8CY6 - chains B and C of the 6 polymer chains in the assembly; structure by electron microscopy, 3.20 A resolution.

Chain B (and C):
Name: Spike glycoprotein
Organism: Severe acute respiratory syndrome coronavirus 2
Notes: chain C of this document is another copy of the same molecule, construct and numbering; everything in this record applies to it too
Reference sequence: P0DTC2 (SPIKE_SARS2); residue numbers follow UniProt; this construct covers 1-1273
Chain sequence (1273 residues; row label = number of the first residue in the row):
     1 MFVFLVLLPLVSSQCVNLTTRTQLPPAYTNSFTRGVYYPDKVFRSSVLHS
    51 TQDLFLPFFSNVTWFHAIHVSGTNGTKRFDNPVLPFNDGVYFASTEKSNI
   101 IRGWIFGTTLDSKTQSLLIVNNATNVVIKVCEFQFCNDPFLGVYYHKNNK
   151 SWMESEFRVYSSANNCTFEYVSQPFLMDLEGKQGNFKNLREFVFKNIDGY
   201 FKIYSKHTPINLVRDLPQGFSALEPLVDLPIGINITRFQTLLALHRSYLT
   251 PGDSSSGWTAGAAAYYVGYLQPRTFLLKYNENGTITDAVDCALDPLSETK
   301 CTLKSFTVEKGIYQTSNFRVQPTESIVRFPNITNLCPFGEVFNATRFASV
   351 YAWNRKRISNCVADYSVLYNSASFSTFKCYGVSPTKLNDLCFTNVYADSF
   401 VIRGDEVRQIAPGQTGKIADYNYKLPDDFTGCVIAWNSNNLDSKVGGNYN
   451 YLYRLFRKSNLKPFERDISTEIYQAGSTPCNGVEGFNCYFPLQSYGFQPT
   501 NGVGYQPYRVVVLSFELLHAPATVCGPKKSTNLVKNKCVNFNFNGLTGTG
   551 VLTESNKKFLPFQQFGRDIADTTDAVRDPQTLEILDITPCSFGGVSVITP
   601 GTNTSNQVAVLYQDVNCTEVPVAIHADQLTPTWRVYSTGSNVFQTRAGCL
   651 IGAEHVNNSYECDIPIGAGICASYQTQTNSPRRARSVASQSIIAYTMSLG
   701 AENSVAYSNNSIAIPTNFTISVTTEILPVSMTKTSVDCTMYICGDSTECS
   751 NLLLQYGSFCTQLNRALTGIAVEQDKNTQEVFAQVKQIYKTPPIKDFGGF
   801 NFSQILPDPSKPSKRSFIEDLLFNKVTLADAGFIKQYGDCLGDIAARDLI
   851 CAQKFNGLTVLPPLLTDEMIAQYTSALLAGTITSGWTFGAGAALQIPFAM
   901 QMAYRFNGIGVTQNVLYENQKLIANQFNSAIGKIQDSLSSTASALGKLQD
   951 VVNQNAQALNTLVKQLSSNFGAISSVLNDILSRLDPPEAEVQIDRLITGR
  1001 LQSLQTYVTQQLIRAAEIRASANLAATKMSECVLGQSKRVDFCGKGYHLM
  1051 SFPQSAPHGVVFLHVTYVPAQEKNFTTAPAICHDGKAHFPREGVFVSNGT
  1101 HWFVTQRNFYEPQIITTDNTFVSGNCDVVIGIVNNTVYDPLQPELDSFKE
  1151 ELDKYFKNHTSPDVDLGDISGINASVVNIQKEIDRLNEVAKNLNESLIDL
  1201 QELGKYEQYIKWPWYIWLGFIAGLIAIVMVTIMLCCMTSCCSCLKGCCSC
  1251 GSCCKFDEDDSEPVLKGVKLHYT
Unresolved in the structure: 1-14, 677-688, 828-848, 1148-1273
Cystine bridges: C291-C301, C336-C361, C379-C432, C391-C525, C480-C488, C617-C649, C662-C671, C738-C760, C743-C749, C1032-C1043, C1082-C1126
Differences from the reference sequence: conflict P986 (Lys in P0DTC2), P987 (Val in P0DTC2)
UniProt features mapped onto this chain:
  - region: N280 to C301 (Putative superantigen), R403 to D405 (Integrin-binding motif), N448 to F456 (Immunodominant HLA epitope recognized by the CD8+), P681 to A684 (Putative superantigen), S816 to Y837 (Fusion peptide 1), K835 to F855 (Fusion peptide 2), D1163 to E1202 (Heptad repeat 2)
  - motif: M1237 to C1241 (Binding to host endocytosis trafficking protein SNX27), D1257 to E1262 (Diacidic ER export motif (host COPII)), S1261 to G1267 (Binding to host plasma membrane localising/FERM domain proteins), K1269 to T1273 (KxHxx, ER retrieval signal (COPI))
  - site (Cleavage): R685, S686, R815, S816
  - lipidation (S-palmitoyl cysteine): C1235, C1236, C1240, C1241, C1243, C1247, C1248, C1250, C1253, C1254
  - glycosylation: N17 (N-linked (GlcNAc...) (complex) asparagine), N61 (N-linked (GlcNAc...) (hybrid) asparagine), N74 (N-linked (GlcNAc...) (complex) asparagine), N122 (N-linked (GlcNAc...) (hybrid) asparagine), N149 (N-linked (GlcNAc...) (complex) asparagine), N165 (N-linked (GlcNAc...) (complex) asparagine), N234 (N-linked (GlcNAc...) (high mannose) asparagine), N282 (N-linked (GlcNAc...) (complex) asparagine), T323 (O-linked (GalNAc) threonine), S325 (O-linked (HexNAc...) serine), N331 (N-linked (GlcNAc...) (complex) asparagine), N343 (N-linked (GlcNAc...) (complex) asparagine), N603 (N-linked (GlcNAc...) (hybrid) asparagine), N616 (N-linked (GlcNAc...) (complex) asparagine), N657 (N-linked (GlcNAc...) (complex) asparagine), T676 (O-linked (GlcNAc...) threonine), T678 (O-linked (GlcNAc...) threonine), N709 (N-linked (GlcNAc...) (high mannose) asparagine), N717 (N-linked (GlcNAc...) (hybrid) asparagine), N801 (N-linked (GlcNAc...) (hybrid) asparagine) and 6 more in UniProt
From the paper describing this entry:
  - specificity-determining residues: K378, H519 (proposed by the authors, not directly observed)
  - specificity-determining residues: A372 (by similarity / conservation)

Interface between chain B and chain C:
Contacting residue pairs (120; chain B residue first):
  N317(B) - D737(C)
  R319(B) - M740(C)  hydrogen bond
  R319(B) - D745(C)  salt bridge
  K558(B) - F43(C)
  K558(B) - N282(C)
  F559(B) - F43(C)  hydrophobic
  L560(B) - Y38(C)
  L560(B) - N282(C)
  F562(B) - Y38(C)  hydrophobic
  F562(B) - K41(C)
  F562(B) - E224(C)
  F562(B) - P225(C)
  Q563(B) - V42(C)  hydrogen bond (side chain-backbone)
  Q563(B) - F43(C)
  Q564(B) - K41(C)
  F565(B) - K41(C)
  F565(B) - V42(C)
  F565(B) - F43(C)  hydrogen bond (backbone-backbone)
  G566(B) - F43(C)
  R567(B) - V42(C)
  R567(B) - F43(C)  hydrogen bond (backbone-backbone)
  D568(B) - A852(C)
  D568(B) - F855(C)
  I569(B) - V47(C)  hydrophobic
  A570(B) - V963(C)  hydrophobic
  T572(B) - F855(C)
  I587(B) - F855(C)
  P589(B) - K854(C)
  P589(B) - F855(C)
  F592(B) - M740(C)  hydrophobic
  F592(B) - K854(C)
  F592(B) - L858(C)
  Q613(B) - L861(C)
  P665(B) - L864(C)  hydrophobic
  G667(B) - L864(C)
  A668(B) - P863(C)  hydrogen bond (backbone-backbone)
  A668(B) - L864(C)
  A668(B) - T866(C)
  G669(B) - L864(C)  hydrogen bond (backbone-backbone)
  G669(B) - T866(C)
  G669(B) - M869(C)
  M697(B) - L864(C)  hydrophobic
  M697(B) - L865(C)  hydrophobic
  M697(B) - M869(C)
  L699(B) - Y873(C)  hydrogen bond (backbone-side chain)
  A701(B) - Q787(C)
  A701(B) - I788(C)  hydrogen bond (backbone-backbone)
  E702(B) - I788(C)
  E702(B) - K790(C)
  N703(B) - Q787(C)  hydrogen bond
  N703(B) - I788(C)  hydrogen bond (backbone-backbone)
  N703(B) - Y789(C)
  N703(B) - K790(C)  hydrogen bond (backbone-backbone)
  V705(B) - Y789(C)  hydrophobic
  V705(B) - T883(C)
  V705(B) - Q895(C)
  A706(B) - Q895(C)
  Y707(B) - P792(C)  hydrophobic
  Y707(B) - F797(C)
  Y707(B) - T883(C)
  Y707(B) - I896(C)
  Y707(B) - P897(C)
  Y707(B) - F898(C)  hydrogen bond (side chain-backbone)
  S708(B) - P897(C)
  N709(B) - P897(C)
  S711(B) - Q895(C)
  S711(B) - P897(C)
  I712(B) - Q895(C)
  I712(B) - I896(C)  hydrophobic
  A713(B) - L894(C)
  A713(B) - Q895(C)  hydrogen bond (backbone-backbone)
  P715(B) - L894(C)
  T961(B) - Q762(C)
  Q965(B) - G757(C)
  Q965(B) - S758(C)  hydrogen bond (side chain-backbone)
  Q965(B) - F759(C)
  S968(B) - Q755(C)
  S968(B) - G757(C)
  N969(B) - Q755(C)
  F970(B) - Q755(C)  hydrogen bond (backbone-backbone)
  F970(B) - Y756(C)
  G971(B) - Q755(C)
  R995(B) - D994(C)  salt bridge
  S1003(B) - F759(C)
  T1006(B) - Q1005(C)
  Q1010(B) - L1012(C)
  I1013(B) - I1013(C)  hydrophobic
  R1039(B) - T1027(C)
  R1039(B) - E1031(C)  salt bridge
  R1039(B) - R1039(C)
  V1040(B) - S1030(C)
  V1040(B) - E1031(C)
  D1041(B) - Q784(C)
  D1041(B) - S1030(C)
  K1045(B) - Q784(C)
  G1046(B) - A890(C)
  Y1047(B) - A890(C)  hydrophobic
  V1068(B) - A890(C)
  E1072(B) - A892(C)
  E1072(B) - L894(C)
  N1074(B) - Q895(C)
  T1077(B) - M900(C)
  P1079(B) - Y917(C)  hydrophobic
  F1089(B) - N914(C)
  F1089(B) - Y917(C)  hydrophobic
  P1090(B) - Q913(C)
  V1094(B) - M900(C)  hydrophobic
  V1094(B) - Y904(C)
  R1107(B) - Y904(C)
  R1107(B) - N907(C)
  R1107(B) - Q913(C)
  F1121(B) - T912(C)
  F1121(B) - Q913(C)
  F1121(B) - N914(C)
  S1123(B) - N914(C)  hydrogen bond
  S1123(B) - E918(C)  hydrogen bond
  S1123(B) - E1111(C)
  V1128(B) - E918(C)
  L1141(B) - E1144(C)
  L1145(B) - S1147(C)
Interface residues without a listed pair, chain B (88 interface residues in all): T549, K557, D571, T573, T588, A647, I670, T696, G700, S704, N710, K964, Q1002, T1009, E1017, R1091, V1122, G1124, V1129, I1130
Interface residues without a listed pair, chain C (84 interface residues in all): D40, R44, G283, G744, E773, N856, T859, P862, I882, W886, G889, G891, A893, Q920, S967, T1009, R1019, L1034, G1035, R1091, Q1113

Summary:
88 residues of chain B face 84 of chain C across their interface; the contacts include 17 hydrogen bonds and 3
salt bridges. Polar contacts include R319(B)-D745(C), R995(B)-D994(C) and R1039(B)-E1031(C). From the paper:
specificity determinants K378(B), H519(B) and A372(B).
Both chains are Spike glycoprotein (Severe acute respiratory syndrome coronavirus 2). Entry 8CY6 (SARS-CoV-2
Spike protein in complex with a pan-sarbecovirus nanobody 2-65) was determined by electron microscopy,
deposited together with 8CWU, 8CWV, 8CXN, 8CXQ, 8CY7, 8CY9 and 5 further entries.
